PDB entry 7Y7I | electron microscopy, 3.42 A resolution | chains B and J of the 12 polymer chains in the assembly

Chain B:
Molecule: Histone H4
Organism: Homo sapiens
UniProt: P62805 (H4_HUMAN); residues 0-102 here correspond to UniProt positions 1-103 (UniProt number = residue number + 1)
Amino-acid sequence (106 residues; row label = number of the first residue in the row; numbers below 1 keep their minus sign (Gly-3 is residue -3)):
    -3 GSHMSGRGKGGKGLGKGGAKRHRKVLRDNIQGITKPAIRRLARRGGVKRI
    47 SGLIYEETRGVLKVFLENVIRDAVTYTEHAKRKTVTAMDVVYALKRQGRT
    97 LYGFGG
Not modelled in the structure: -3 to 22
Construct notes: expression tag (-3 to -1)
Curated features (UniProtKB/Swiss-Prot):
  - DNA-binding region: Lys16 to Lys20
  - modified residue: Ser1 (N-acetylserine), Arg3 (Asymmetric dimethylarginine), Lys5 (N6-(2-hydroxyisobutyryl)lysine), Lys8 (N6-(2-hydroxyisobutyryl)lysine), Lys12 (N6-(2-hydroxyisobutyryl)lysine), Lys16 (N6-(2-hydroxyisobutyryl)lysine), Lys20 (N6,N6,N6-trimethyllysine), Lys31 (N6-(2-hydroxyisobutyryl)lysine), Lys44 (N6-(2-hydroxyisobutyryl)lysine), Ser47 (Phosphoserine), Tyr51 (Phosphotyrosine), Lys59 (N6-(2-hydroxyisobutyryl)lysine), Lys77 (N6-(2-hydroxyisobutyryl)lysine), Lys79 (N6-(2-hydroxyisobutyryl)lysine), Thr80 (Phosphothreonine), Tyr88 (Phosphotyrosine), Lys91 (N6-(2-hydroxyisobutyryl)lysine)
  - cross-link (Glycyl lysine isopeptide (Lys-Gly)): Lys12 (interchain with G-Cter in SUMO2), Lys20 (interchain with G-Cter in SUMO2), Lys31 (interchain with G-Cter in SUMO2), Lys59 (interchain with G-Cter in SUMO2), Lys79 (interchain with G-Cter in SUMO2), Lys91 (interchain with G-Cter in SUMO2)

Chain J:
Molecule: Chains: J
Organism: synthetic construct
Sequence (143 nucleotides; row label = number of the first residue in the row):
   147 TCGATGTATATATCTGACTCGTGCCTGGAGACTAGGGAGTAATCCCCTTG
   197 GCGGTTAAAACGCGGGGGACAGCGCGTACGTGCGTTTAAGCGGTGCTAGA
   247 GCTGTCTACGACCAATTGAGCGGCCTCGGCACCGGGATTCTGA

Chain B / chain J interface:
Pairs across the interface - 11 pairs, chain B then chain J:
  Arg35(B) - DG226(J)  salt bridge to the phosphate
  Arg45(B) - DC225(J)  hydrogen bond to the base
  Arg45(B) - DG226(J)  phosphate contact
  Ile46(B) - DC225(J)  sugar contact
  Ile46(B) - DG226(J)  hydrogen bond to the phosphate
  Ser47(B) - DC225(J)  sugar contact
  Gly48(B) - DC225(J)  hydrogen bond to the phosphate
  Arg78(B) - DA246(J)  phosphate contact
  Lys79(B) - DG245(J)  salt bridge to the phosphate
  Lys79(B) - DA246(J)  hydrogen bond to the phosphate
  Thr80(B) - DA246(J)  sugar contact
Interface residues without a listed pair, chain B (9 interface residues in all): Arg39
Interface residues without a listed pair, chain J (5 interface residues in all): DT227

Summary:
9 residues of chain B face 5 of chain J across their interface; the contacts include 4 hydrogen bonds and 2
salt bridges. Polar contacts include Arg45(B)-DC225(J), Ile46(B)-DG226(J) and Gly48(B)-DC225(J). Curated
annotation (UniProt) lists a DNA-binding region on chain B.
Here chain B is Histone H4 (Homo sapiens) and chain J is Chains: J (synthetic construct). Entry 7Y7I (chicken
KNL2 in complex with the CENP-A nucleosome) was determined by electron microscopy.
